Entry 5S64 (X-ray diffraction, 2.75 A resolution); this record covers chains B and F of the 6 polymer chains in the assembly.

== Chain B ==
Protein: Tubulin beta-2B chain
Source organism: Bos taurus
UniProtKB: Q6B856 (TBB2B_BOVIN); the author numbering skips numbers that UniProt does not, so the offset changes along the chain: 1-42 = UniProt 1-42; 45-360 = UniProt 43-358; 369-455 = UniProt 359-445
Chain sequence (445 residues; numbered 1 to 455; 10 numbers in that range are skipped by the numbering (no residue carries them; nothing is unmodelled there); the number before each row is that of its first residue):
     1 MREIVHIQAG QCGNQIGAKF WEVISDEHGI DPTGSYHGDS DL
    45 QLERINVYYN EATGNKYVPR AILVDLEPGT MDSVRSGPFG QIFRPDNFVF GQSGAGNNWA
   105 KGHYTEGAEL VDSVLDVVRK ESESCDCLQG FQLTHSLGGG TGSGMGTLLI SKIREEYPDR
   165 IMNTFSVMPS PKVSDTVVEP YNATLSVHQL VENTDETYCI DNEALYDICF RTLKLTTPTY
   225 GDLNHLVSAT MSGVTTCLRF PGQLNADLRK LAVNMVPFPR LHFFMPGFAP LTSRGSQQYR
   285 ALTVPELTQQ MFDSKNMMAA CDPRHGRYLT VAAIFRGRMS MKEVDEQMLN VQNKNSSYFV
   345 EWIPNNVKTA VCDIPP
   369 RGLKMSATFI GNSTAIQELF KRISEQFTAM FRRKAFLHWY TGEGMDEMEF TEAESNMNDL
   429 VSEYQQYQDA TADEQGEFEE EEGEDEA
Unresolved in the structure: 279-280, 438-455
Ion coordination: Mg2+: Gln11 (together with GDP); Ca2+: Glu113 (shared with 1 residue of chain C)
Residues lining bound ligands:
  - GDP (guanosine-5'-diphosphate): Gly10, Gln11, Cys12, Gln15, Ile16, Ala99, Asn101, Ser140, Gly142, Gly143, Gly144, Thr145, Gly146, Val171, Pro173, Val177, Asp179, Glu183, Asn206, Leu209, Tyr224, Leu227, Asn228
  - TVP ((2S)-1-acetyl-2-methyl-1,2,3,4-tetrahydroquinoline): Lys176, Val177, Ser178, Asp179, Pro222, Thr223, Tyr224, Leu227
Swiss-Prot annotation at these positions:
  - motif: Met1 to Ile4 (MREI motif)
  - binding site (GTP): Gln11, Glu71, Ser140, Gly144, Thr145, Gly146, Asn206, Asn228
  - binding site (Mg(2+)): Glu71
  - modified residue: Ser40 (Phosphoserine), Thr57 (Phosphothreonine), Lys60 (N6-acetyllysine), Ser174 (Phosphoserine), Thr287 (Phosphothreonine), Thr292 (Phosphothreonine), Arg320 (Omega-N-methylarginine), Glu448 (5-glutamyl polyglutamate)
  - cross-link (Glycyl lysine isopeptide (Lys-Gly)): Lys60 (interchain with G-Cter in ubiquitin), Lys326 (interchain with G-Cter in ubiquitin)

== Chain F ==
Protein: Tubulin-Tyrosine Ligase
Source organism: Gallus gallus
UniProtKB: E1BQ43 (E1BQ43_CHICK); residues 1-378 here = UniProt positions 1-378
Chain sequence (384 residues; each row starts with the number of its first residue):
     1 MYTFVVRDEN SSVYAEVSRL LLATGQWKRL RKDNPRFNLM LGERNRLPFG RLGHEPGLVQ
    61 LVNYYRGADK LCRKASLVKL IKTSPELSES CTWFPESYVI YPTNLKTPVA PAQNGIRHLI
   121 NNTRTDEREV FLAAYNRRRE GREGNVWIAK SSAGAKGEGI LISSEASELL DFIDEQGQVH
   181 VIQKYLEKPL LLEPGHRKFD IRSWVLVDHL YNIYLYREGV LRTSSEPYNS ANFQDKTCHL
   241 TNHCIQKEYS KNYGRYEEGN EMFFEEFNQY LMDALNTTLE NSILLQIKHI IRSCLMCIEP
   301 AISTKHLHYQ SFQLFGFDFM VDEELKVWLI EVNGAPACAQ KLYAELCQGI VDVAISSVFP
   361 LADTGQKTSQ PTSIFIKLHH HHHH
Unresolved in the structure: 106-124, 156-158, 363-370, 383-384
Sequence notes: expression tag (379-384)
Ion coordination: Mg2+: Glu331 (together with AMP-PCP)
Residues lining bound ligands: AMP-PCP (ACP; phosphomethylphosphonic acid adenylate ester): Lys74, Ile148, Lys150, Ala155, Gln183, Lys184, Tyr185, Leu186, Lys198, Asp200, Arg202, Arg222, His239, Leu240, Thr241, Asn242, Asp318, Met320, Ile330, Glu331, Asn333

== Chain B / chain F interface ==
Pairs across the interface - 11 pairs, chain B then chain F:
  Arg311(B) - Arg31(F)
  Leu333(B) - Pro56(F)
  Leu333(B) - Gly57(F)
  Gln336(B) - Arg36(F)  hydrogen bond
  Asn337(B) - Arg36(F)  hydrogen bond
  Asn337(B) - Leu58(F)
  Lys338(B) - Met1(F)
  Ser340(B) - Leu30(F)
  Ser340(B) - Asn34(F)
  Glu345(B) - Arg31(F)  salt bridge
  Asn349(B) - Glu55(F)
Interface residues without a listed pair, chain B (9 interface residues in all): Ser341
Interface residues without a listed pair, chain F (11 interface residues in all): Thr3, Lys28

== Summary ==
9 residues of chain B and 11 residues of chain F are in contact; the contacts include 2 hydrogen bonds and 1
salt bridge. Polar contacts include Glu345(B)-Arg31(F), Gln336(B)-Arg36(F) and Asn337(B)-Arg36(F). Bound to
chain B: GDP and compound TVP. Ligands of chain F: AMP-PCP.
Here chain B is Tubulin beta-2B chain (Bos taurus) and chain F is Tubulin-Tyrosine Ligase (Gallus gallus).
Entry 5S64 (Tubulin-Z28870646-complex) was determined by X-ray diffraction (same publication as 5S4L, 5S4M,
5S4N, 5S4O, 5S4P, 5S4Q and 52 further entries).
